4V31 - chain A; structure by X-ray diffraction, 1.80 A resolution.

Chain A:
Protein: Cereblon isoform 4
Source organism: Magnetospirillum gryphiswaldense
UniProt: A4TVL0 (A4TVL0_9PROT); residue numbers follow UniProt; this construct covers 1-124
Amino-acid sequence (125 residues; numbered 0 to 124; the number before each row is that of its first residue; numbering starts at 0):
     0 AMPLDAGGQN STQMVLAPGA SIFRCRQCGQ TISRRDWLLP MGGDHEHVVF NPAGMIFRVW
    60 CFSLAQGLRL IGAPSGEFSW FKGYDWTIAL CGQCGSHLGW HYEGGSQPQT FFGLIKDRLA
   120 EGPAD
Not modelled in the structure: 0-12, 124
Construct notes: expression tag (0)
Metal / ion sites: Zn2+: Cys-24, Cys-27, Cys-90, Cys-93
Small-molecule neighbours: 2'-deoxyuridine (DUR): Asn-50, Pro-51, Phe-77, Ser-78, Trp-79, Trp-85, Ile-87, His-96, Trp-99, Tyr-101
Reported in the primary citation:
  - specificity-determining residues: Trp-99 (proposed by the authors, not directly observed)

Summary:
Chain A binds 2'-deoxyuridine. Cys-24, Cys-27, Cys-90 and Cys-93 coordinate Zn2+. From the paper: the
specificity determinant Trp-99.
Chain A is Cereblon isoform 4 (Magnetospirillum gryphiswaldense); the structure, Cereblon isoform 4 from
Magnetospirillum gryphiswaldense in complex with Deoxyuridine, was determined by X-ray diffraction, deposited
together with 4V2Y, 4V2Z, 4V30 and 4V32.
